Entry 9LW7 (electron microscopy, 3.52 A resolution); this record covers chains K and L of the 12 polymer chains in the assembly.

== Chain K (and L) ==
Name: Phage capsid-like C-terminal domain-containing protein
Organism: Mycolicibacterium phage Mycofy1
Notes: chain L of this document is another copy of the same molecule, construct and numbering; everything in this record applies to it too
UniProtKB: Q854Z2 (Q854Z2_9CAUD); residues 1-543 here = UniProt positions 1-543
Sequence (543 residues; numbered 1 to 543; the number before each row is that of its first residue):
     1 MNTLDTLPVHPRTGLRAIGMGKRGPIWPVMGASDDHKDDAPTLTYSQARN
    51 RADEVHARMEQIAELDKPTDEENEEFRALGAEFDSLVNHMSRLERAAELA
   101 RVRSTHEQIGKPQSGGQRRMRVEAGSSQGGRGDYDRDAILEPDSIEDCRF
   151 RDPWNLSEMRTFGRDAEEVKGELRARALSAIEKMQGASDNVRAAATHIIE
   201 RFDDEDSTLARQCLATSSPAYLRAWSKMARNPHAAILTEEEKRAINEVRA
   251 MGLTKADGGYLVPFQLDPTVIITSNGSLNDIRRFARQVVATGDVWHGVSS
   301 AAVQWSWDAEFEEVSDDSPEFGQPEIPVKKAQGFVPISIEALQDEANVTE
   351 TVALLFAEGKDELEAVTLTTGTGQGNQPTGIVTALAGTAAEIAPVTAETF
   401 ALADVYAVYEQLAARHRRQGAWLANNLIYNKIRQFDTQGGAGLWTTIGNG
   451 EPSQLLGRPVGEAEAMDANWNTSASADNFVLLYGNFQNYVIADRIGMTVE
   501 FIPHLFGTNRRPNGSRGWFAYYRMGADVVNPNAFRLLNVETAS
Disordered / not traced: 1-250
Construct notes: conflict H197 (Lys in Q854Z2)

== Chain K / chain L interface ==
Contacting residue pairs (102):
  R286(K) - D267(L)  salt bridge
  R286(K) - I271(L)
  V289(K) - Q265(L)
  A290(K) - Q265(L)
  T291(K) - Q265(L)  hydrogen bond (backbone-side chain)
  G292(K) - Q265(L)
  D293(K) - L253(L)
  V294(K) - Q265(L)
  W295(K) - Q265(L)
  W295(K) - D267(L)
  H296(K) - F264(L)
  H296(K) - Q265(L)
  H296(K) - L266(L)
  H296(K) - D267(L)  hydrogen bond (backbone-backbone)
  V298(K) - D267(L)
  V298(K) - P268(L)
  V298(K) - T269(L)
  V298(K) - V270(L)
  V298(K) - I271(L)  hydrogen bond (backbone-backbone)
  S299(K) - I271(L)
  S299(K) - T273(L)
  S300(K) - I271(L)  hydrogen bond (backbone-backbone)
  S300(K) - I272(L)
  S300(K) - T273(L)  hydrogen bond (backbone-backbone)
  S300(K) - L355(L)
  A301(K) - L355(L)
  V303(K) - L355(L)  hydrophobic
  V303(K) - G359(L)
  W305(K) - Q332(L)
  W305(K) - G333(L)
  W305(K) - F356(L)  hydrophobic
  W305(K) - G359(L)
  W305(K) - K360(L)
  W305(K) - L363(L)  hydrophobic
  W305(K) - M497(L)  hydrophobic
  W305(K) - A520(L)  hydrophobic
  S306(K) - A331(L)
  S306(K) - Q332(L)  hydrogen bond (backbone-backbone)
  W307(K) - K329(L)
  W307(K) - K330(L)
  W307(K) - A331(L)  hydrophobic
  W307(K) - L363(L)
  W307(K) - T367(L)
  W307(K) - N376(L)
  W307(K) - P378(L)  hydrophobic
  D308(K) - K330(L)  hydrogen bond (backbone-backbone)
  D308(K) - Q332(L)  hydrogen bond
  D308(K) - N376(L)
  A309(K) - K330(L)  hydrogen bond (backbone-side chain)
  A309(K) - N376(L)
  E310(K) - K330(L)
  E312(K) - Q332(L)  hydrogen bond (backbone-side chain)
  V314(K) - Q332(L)
  V314(K) - F334(L)  hydrophobic
  V314(K) - F519(L)  hydrophobic
  S315(K) - F334(L)
  D316(K) - F334(L)
  D317(K) - G333(L)
  D317(K) - F334(L)  hydrogen bond (backbone-backbone)
  S318(K) - V335(L)
  P319(K) - L355(L)  hydrophobic
  A403(K) - Q434(L)
  Y406(K) - N430(L)
  Y406(K) - R433(L)  hydrogen bond
  Y406(K) - Q434(L)
  Y409(K) - E451(L)
  E410(K) - L427(L)
  E410(K) - N430(L)
  A414(K) - E464(L)  hydrogen bond (backbone-side chain)
  R415(K) - I272(L)
  R415(K) - S274(L)  hydrogen bond (side chain-backbone)
  R415(K) - N275(L)
  R415(K) - G276(L)
  R415(K) - E358(L)  salt bridge
  R417(K) - N426(L)  hydrogen bond
  R417(K) - E462(L)  salt bridge
  R418(K) - L278(L)
  Q438(K) - Q438(L)
  G439(K) - G439(L)
  G440(K) - D436(L)
  G440(K) - T437(L)
  G440(K) - Q438(L)
  G440(K) - G439(L)
  A441(K) - R433(L)
  A441(K) - D436(L)  hydrogen bond (backbone-side chain)
  A441(K) - T446(L)
  A441(K) - I447(L)  hydrogen bond (backbone-backbone)
  G442(K) - I447(L)
  L443(K) - T446(L)
  L443(K) - I447(L)
  W444(K) - I447(L)
  Q454(K) - G448(L)
  L455(K) - I447(L)  hydrophobic
  L455(K) - G448(L)
  L456(K) - R433(L)
  L456(K) - G448(L)
  L456(K) - N449(L)
  G457(K) - G448(L)
  G457(K) - N449(L)
  V529(K) - I271(L)  hydrophobic
  N530(K) - T273(L)
  N532(K) - N275(L)  hydrogen bond
Interface residues without a listed pair, chain K (55 interface residues in all): G297, A302, F311, L402, V405, A413
Interface residues without a listed pair, chain L (59 interface residues in all): P336, E362, Q377, L443, T445, G450, Y521, Y522, M524

== Overview ==
Chain K and chain L form an interface of 55 and 59 residues respectively; the contacts include 18 hydrogen
bonds and 3 salt bridges. Polar contacts include R286(K)-D267(L), R415(K)-E358(L) and R417(K)-E462(L).
Chain K and chain L are both Phage capsid-like C-terminal domain-containing protein (Mycolicibacterium phage
Mycofy1); the structure, Midsection of bacteriophage Mycofy1 mature head (C5 symmetry), was determined by
electron microscopy together with 9LW6, 9LW8, 9LW9 and 9LWA from the same study.
